Entry 1P2O (X-ray diffraction, 2.00 A resolution); this record covers chains A and B.

Chain A:
Protein: Chymotrypsinogen A
From: Bos taurus
Notes: EC 3.4.21.1
UniProt: P00766 (CTRA_BOVIN); numbering as in UniProt (aligned over 1-245)
Sequence (245 residues; row label = number of the first residue in the row):
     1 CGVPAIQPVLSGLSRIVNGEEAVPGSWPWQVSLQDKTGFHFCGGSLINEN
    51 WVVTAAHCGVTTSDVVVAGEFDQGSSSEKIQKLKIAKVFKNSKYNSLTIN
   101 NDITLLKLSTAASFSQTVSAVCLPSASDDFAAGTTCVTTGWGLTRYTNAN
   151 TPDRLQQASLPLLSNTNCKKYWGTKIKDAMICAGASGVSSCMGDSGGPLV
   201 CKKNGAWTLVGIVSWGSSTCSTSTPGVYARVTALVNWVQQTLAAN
Not modelled in the structure: 11-15, 147-148
UniProt features mapped onto this chain:
  - active site (Charge relay system): His57, Asp102, Ser195
Cystine bridges: Cys1-Cys122, Cys42-Cys58, Cys136-Cys201, Cys168-Cys182, Cys191-Cys220

Chain B:
Protein: Pancreatic trypsin inhibitor
From: Bos taurus
UniProt: P00974 (BPT1_BOVIN); residues 1-58 here correspond to UniProt positions 36-93 (UniProt number = residue number + 35)
Sequence (58 residues; numbered 1 to 58; the number before each row is that of its first residue):
     1 RPDFCLEPPYTGPCVARIIRYFYNAKAGLCQTFVYGGCRAKRNNFKSAED
    51 CLRTCGGA
Sequence notes: engineered mutation Val15 (Lys50 in P00974), Leu52 (Met87 in P00974)
Cystine bridges: Cys5-Cys55, Cys14-Cys38, Cys30-Cys51

How chain A and chain B interact:
Pairs across the interface - 33 pairs, chain A then chain B:
  Phe39(A) - Arg17(B)
  Phe39(A) - Ile19(B)  hydrophobic
  His40(A) - Arg17(B)  hydrogen bond (backbone-side chain)
  Phe41(A) - Ala16(B)
  Phe41(A) - Arg17(B)  hydrogen bond (backbone-backbone)
  Cys42(A) - Ala16(B)  hydrophobic
  His57(A) - Cys14(B)
  His57(A) - Val15(B)
  His57(A) - Ile18(B)
  His57(A) - Gly36(B)
  His57(A) - Gly37(B)
  Cys58(A) - Ile18(B)
  Tyr94(A) - Cys38(B)
  Leu97(A) - Arg39(B)  hydrogen bond (backbone-side chain)
  Ile99(A) - Cys14(B)  hydrophobic
  Ile99(A) - Cys38(B)  hydrophobic
  Asn150(A) - Arg17(B)  hydrogen bond
  Thr151(A) - Arg17(B)
  Cys191(A) - Val15(B)
  Met192(A) - Val15(B)
  Met192(A) - Ala16(B)
  Gly193(A) - Val15(B)  hydrogen bond (backbone-backbone)
  Gly193(A) - Ala16(B)
  Gly193(A) - Arg17(B)
  Asp194(A) - Val15(B)  hydrogen bond (backbone-backbone)
  Ser195(A) - Val15(B)  hydrogen bond (side chain-backbone)
  Ser195(A) - Ala16(B)  hydrogen bond (side chain-backbone)
  Val213(A) - Val15(B)  hydrophobic
  Ser214(A) - Cys14(B)
  Ser214(A) - Val15(B)  hydrogen bond (backbone-backbone)
  Trp215(A) - Pro13(B)
  Trp215(A) - Cys14(B)  hydrophobic
  Gly216(A) - Pro13(B)  hydrogen bond (backbone-backbone)
Other interface residues (no listed pair), chain A (21 interface residues in all): Ser190
Other interface residues (no listed pair), chain B (13 interface residues in all): Thr11, Val34

Summary:
The interface between chain A and chain B involves 21 residues on one side and 13 on the other; the contacts
include 10 hydrogen bonds. Polar contacts include His40(A)-Arg17(B), Leu97(A)-Arg39(B) and Asn150(A)-Arg17(B).
Curated annotation (UniProt) lists 3 active-site residues on chain A.
Chain A is Chymotrypsinogen A and chain B is Pancreatic trypsin inhibitor, both from Bos taurus; the
structure, Structural consequences of accommodation of four non-cognate amino-acid residues in the S1 pocket
of bovine trypsin ..., was determined by X-ray diffraction together with 1P2I, 1P2J, 1P2K, 1P2M, 1P2N and 1P2Q
from the same study.
